Entry 7ET3 (electron microscopy, 4.20 A resolution (low resolution: residue-level contacts below are approximate; hydrogen-bond / salt-bridge calls are withheld)); this record covers chains M and a of the 23 polymer chains in the assembly.

[Chain M]
Name: Capsid vertex component 1
Source organism: Human cytomegalovirus
UniProtKB: A0A6C0PJD3 (A0A6C0PJD3_HCMV); numbering as in UniProt (aligned over 1-594)
Chain sequence (594 residues; each row starts with the number of its first residue):
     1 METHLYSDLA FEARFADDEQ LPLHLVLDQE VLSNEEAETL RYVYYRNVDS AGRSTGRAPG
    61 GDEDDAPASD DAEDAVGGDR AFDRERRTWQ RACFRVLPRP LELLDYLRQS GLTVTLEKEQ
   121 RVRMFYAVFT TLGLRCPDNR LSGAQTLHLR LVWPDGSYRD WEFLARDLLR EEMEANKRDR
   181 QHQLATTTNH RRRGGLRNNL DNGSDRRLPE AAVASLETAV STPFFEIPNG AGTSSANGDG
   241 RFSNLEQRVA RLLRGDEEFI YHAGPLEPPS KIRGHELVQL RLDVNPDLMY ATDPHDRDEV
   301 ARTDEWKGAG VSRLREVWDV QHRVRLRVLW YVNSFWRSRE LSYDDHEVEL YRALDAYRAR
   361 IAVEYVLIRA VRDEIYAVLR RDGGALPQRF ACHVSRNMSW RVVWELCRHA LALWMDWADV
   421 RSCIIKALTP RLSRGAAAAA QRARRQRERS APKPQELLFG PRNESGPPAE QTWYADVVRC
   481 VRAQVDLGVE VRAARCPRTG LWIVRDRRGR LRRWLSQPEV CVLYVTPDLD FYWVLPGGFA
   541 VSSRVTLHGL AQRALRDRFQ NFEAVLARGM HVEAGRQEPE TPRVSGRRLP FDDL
Disordered / not traced: 177-296, 465-467, 592-594

[Chain a]
Name: Major capsid protein
Source organism: Human cytomegalovirus
UniProtKB: A0A1U8QPG3 (A0A1U8QPG3_HCMV); residues 1-1370 here = UniProt positions 1-1370
Chain sequence (1370 residues; numbered 1 to 1370; the number before each row is that of its first residue):
     1 MENWSALELL PKVGIPTDFL THVKTSAGEE MFEALRIYYG DDPERYNIHF EAIFGTFCNR
    61 LEWVYFLTSG LAAAAHAIKF HDLNKLTTGK MLFHVQVPRV ASGAGLPTSR QTTIMVTKYS
   121 EKSPITIPFE LSAACLTYLR ETFEGTILDK ILNVEAMHTV LRALKNTADA MERGLIHSFL
   181 QTLLRKAPPY FVVQTLVENA TLARQALNRI QRSNILQSFK AKMLATLFLL NRTRDRDYVL
   241 KFLTRLAEAA TDSILDNPTT YTTSSGAKIS GVMVSTANVM QIIMSLLSSH ITKETVSAPA
   301 TYGNFVLSPE NAVTAISYHS ILADFNSYKA HLTSGQPHLP NDSLSQAGAH SLTPLSMDVI
   361 RLGEKTVIME NLRRVYKNTD TKDPLERNVD LTFFFPVGLY LPEDRGYTTV ESKVKLNDTV
   421 RNALPTTAYL LNRDRAVQKI DFVDALKTLC HPVLHEPAPC LQTFTERGPP SEPAMQRLLE
   481 CRFQQEPMGG AARRIPHFYR VRREVPRTVN EMKQDFVVTD FYKVGNITLY TELHPFFDFT
   541 HCQENSETVA LCTPRIVIGN LPDGLAPGPF HELRTWEIME HMRLRPPPDY EETLRLFKTT
   601 VTSPNYPELC YLVDVLVHGN VDAFLLIRTF VARCIVNMFH TRQLLVFAHS YALVTLIAEH
   661 LADGALPPQL LFHYRNLVAV LRLVTRISAL PGLNNGQLAE EPLSAYVNAL HDHRLWPPFV
   721 THLPRNMEGV QVVADRQPLN PANIEARHHG VSDVPRLGAM DADEPLFVDD YRATDDEWTL
   781 QKVFYLCLMP AMTNNRACGL GLNLKTLLVD LFYRPAFLLM PAATAVSTSG TTSKESTSGV
   841 TPEDSIAAQR QAVGEMLTEL VEDVATDAHT PLLQACRELF LAVQFVGEHV KVLEVRAPLD
   901 HAQRQGLPDF ISRQHVLYNG CCVVTAPKTL IEYSLPVPFH RFYSNPTICA ALSDDIKRYV
   961 TEFPHYHRHD GGFPLPTAFA HEYHNWLRSP FSRYSATCPN VLHSVMTLAA MLYKISPVSL
  1021 VLQTKAHIHP GFALTAVRTD TFEVDMLLYS GKSCTSVIIN NPIVTKEERD ISTTYHVTQN
  1081 INTVDMGLGY TSNTCVAYVN RVRTDMGVRV QDLFRVFPMN VYRHDEVDRW IRHAAGVERP
  1141 QLLDTETISM LTFGSMSERN AAATVHGQKA ACELILTPVT MDVNYFKIPN NPRGRASCML
  1201 AVDPYDTEAA TKAIYDHREA DAQTFAATHN PWASQAGCLS DVLYNTRHRE RLGYNSKFYS
  1261 PCAQYFNTEE IIAANKTLFK TIDEYLLRAK DCIRGDTDTQ YVCVEGTEQL IENPCRLTQE
  1321 ALPILSTTTL ALMETKLKGG AGAFATSETH FGNYVVGEII PLQQSMLFNS
Disordered / not traced: 1-54, 140-150, 823-841
Disulfides: Cys481-Cys542, Cys1292-Cys1303

[Chain M / chain a interface]
Contacting residue pairs - 51 pairs, chain M then chain a:
  Asn34(M) - Pro908(a)
  Asn34(M) - Arg1123(a)
  Glu35(M) - Pro908(a)
  Glu35(M) - Asp909(a)
  Glu38(M) - Arg1123(a)
  Arg99(M) - Tyr1122(a)
  Arg99(M) - Arg1123(a)
  Arg99(M) - His1124(a)
  Arg99(M) - Asp1125(a)
  Pro100(M) - Arg1123(a)
  Pro100(M) - His1124(a)
  Arg123(M) - Glu700(a)
  Phe125(M) - His901(a)
  Phe125(M) - Arg904(a)
  His322(M) - Gln737(a)
  Arg323(M) - Gln737(a)
  Arg325(M) - Asn740(a)
  Arg479(M) - Arg482(a)
  Val481(M) - Arg503(a)
  Arg482(M) - Phe498(a)
  Arg482(M) - Val501(a)
  Arg482(M) - Arg503(a)
  Arg482(M) - Thr977(a)
  Gln484(M) - Arg482(a)
  Gln484(M) - Gln484(a)
  Asp486(M) - Asn545(a)
  Asp486(M) - Ser546(a)
  Gly488(M) - Asn545(a)
  Val489(M) - Ser546(a)
  Val489(M) - Glu547(a)
  Arg507(M) - Glu547(a)
  Arg508(M) - Pro469(a)
  Arg512(M) - Ser546(a)
  Arg512(M) - Glu547(a)
  Glu519(M) - Arg503(a)
  Gly586(M) - Val1121(a)
  Gly586(M) - Tyr1122(a)
  Gly586(M) - Arg1123(a)
  Arg587(M) - Glu456(a)
  Arg587(M) - Ala458(a)
  Arg587(M) - Met1119(a)
  Arg587(M) - Asn1120(a)
  Arg587(M) - Val1121(a)
  Arg587(M) - Arg1123(a)
  Arg588(M) - Met1119(a)
  Arg588(M) - Val1121(a)
  Arg588(M) - Arg1251(a)
  Arg588(M) - Leu1252(a)
  Arg588(M) - Gly1253(a)
  Leu589(M) - Met1119(a)
  Leu589(M) - Pro1140(a)
Interface residues without a listed pair, chain M (32 interface residues in all): Gln29, Glu30, Ser33, Val477, Leu487, Arg510, Ser585
Interface residues without a listed pair, chain a (34 interface residues in all): Gln543, Thr548, Gln731, Gln905

[In short]
32 residues of chain M and 34 residues of chain a are in contact.
Chain M is Capsid vertex component 1 and chain a is Major capsid protein, both from Human cytomegalovirus; the
structure, C5 portal vertex in the enveloped virion capsid, was determined by electron microscopy, deposited
together with 7ET2, 7ETJ, 7ETM and 7ETO.
